PDB entry 2VNX | X-ray diffraction, 1.50 A resolution | chain X

Chain X:
Molecule: Ascorbate peroxidase
From: Glycine max
Notes: EC 1.11.11.1
Reference sequence: Q43758 (Q43758_SOYBN); residue numbers follow UniProt; this construct covers 2-250
Sequence (261 residues; numbered -10 to 250; the number before each row is that of its first residue; numbers below 1 keep their minus sign (Met-10 is residue -10)):
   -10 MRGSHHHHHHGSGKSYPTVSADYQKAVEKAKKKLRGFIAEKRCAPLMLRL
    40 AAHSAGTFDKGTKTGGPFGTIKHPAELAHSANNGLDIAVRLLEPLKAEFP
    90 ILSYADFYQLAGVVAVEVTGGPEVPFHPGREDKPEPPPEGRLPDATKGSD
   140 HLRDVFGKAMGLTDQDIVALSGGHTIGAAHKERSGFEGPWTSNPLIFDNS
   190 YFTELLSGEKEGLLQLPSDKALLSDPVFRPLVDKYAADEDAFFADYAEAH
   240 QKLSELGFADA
Disordered / not traced: -10 to 1, 250
Sequence notes: engineered mutation Ala41 (Trp in Q43758)
Ion coordination: heme Fe: His42, His163
Small-molecule neighbours: heme (HEM): Pro34, Leu35, Leu37, Arg38, Ala41, His42, Pro132, Asp133, Ala134, Leu141, Phe145, Leu159, Ser160, Gly162, His163, Ile165, Gly166, Ala167, Ala168, His169, Arg172, Ser173, Phe175, Trp179, Leu205, Ser207, Tyr235, Leu242

Summary:
Bound to chain X: heme. His42 and His163 form the heme Fe site.
Chain X is Ascorbate peroxidase (Glycine max); the structure, Crystal structure of soybean ascorbate
peroxidase mutant W41A after exposure to a high dose of x-rays, was determined by X-ray diffraction, deposited
together with 2VNZ and 2VO2.
